PDB entry 7WG3 | X-ray diffraction, 2.19 A resolution | chains C and F of the 12 polymer chains in the assembly

Chain C:
Molecule: Light chain of D9 Fab
From: Mus musculus
Notes: antibody fragment or engineered binder
Chain sequence (213 residues; each row starts with the number of its first residue):
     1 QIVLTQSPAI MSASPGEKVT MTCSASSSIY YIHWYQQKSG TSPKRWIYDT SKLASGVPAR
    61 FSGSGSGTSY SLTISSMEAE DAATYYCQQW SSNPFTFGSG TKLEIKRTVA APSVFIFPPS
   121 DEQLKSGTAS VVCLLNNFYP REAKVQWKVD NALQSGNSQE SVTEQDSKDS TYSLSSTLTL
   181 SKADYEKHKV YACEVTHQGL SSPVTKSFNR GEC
Disulfide bonds: Cys23-Cys87, Cys133-Cys193
Reported in the primary citation:
  - mutagenesis - Q88A, Q89A, P94A: decreased binding to human IL-17RB

Chain F:
Molecule: Heavy chain of D9 Fab
From: Mus musculus
Notes: antibody fragment or engineered binder
Chain sequence (220 residues; row label = number of the first residue in the row):
     1 EVQLQQSGPE LVKPGASVKI SCKTSGYTFT EYTIHWVKQN HGKSLDWIGG INPNNGGTTY
    61 NQEFKGKATL TVDKSSSTAY MEFRSLTSED SAVYYCARSY YGYVDYWGQG TTLTAAASTK
   121 GPSVFPLAPS SKSTSGGTAA LGCLVKDYFP EPVTVSWNSG ALTSGVHTFP AVLQSSGLYS
   181 LSSVVTVPSS SLGTQTYICN VNHKPSNTKV DKKAEPKSCD
Disulfide bonds: Cys22-Cys96, Cys143-Cys199
Residues lining bound ligands: N-acetylglucosamine (NAG; 2-acetamido-2-deoxy-beta-D-glucopyranose): Thr30, Glu31, Tyr32, Thr33, Asn52, Asn54, Ser99, Tyr100
Reported in the primary citation:
  - binding site for N-acetylglucosamine: Asn55

Interface between chain C and chain F:
Contacting residue pairs (9; chain C residue first):
  Lys38(C) - Glu63(F)  salt bridge
  Lys44(C) - Gln62(F)  hydrogen bond (side chain-backbone)
  Lys44(C) - Lys65(F)
  Trp46(C) - Gln62(F)
  Ser55(C) - Thr59(F)  hydrogen bond
  Ser55(C) - Gln62(F)  hydrogen bond (backbone-side chain)
  Gly56(C) - Tyr60(F)
  Gly56(C) - Gln62(F)
  Glu80(C) - Glu63(F)
Also at the interface, not in a pair above, chain C (7 interface residues in all): Val57

Overview:
Chain C and chain F form an interface of 7 and 5 residues respectively; the contacts include 3 hydrogen bonds
and 1 salt bridge. Among the polar pairs are Lys38(C)-Glu63(F), Lys44(C)-Gln62(F) and Ser55(C)-Thr59(F). The
paper reports a binding site for N-acetylglucosamine at Asn55(F); Q88A, Q89A and P94A of chain C reduce
binding to human IL-17RB.
Here chain C is Light chain of D9 Fab and chain F is Heavy chain of D9 Fab, both from Mus musculus. Entry 7WG3
(Structural basis of interleukin-17B receptor in complex with a neutralizing antibody D9 for guiding
humanization and ...) was determined by X-ray diffraction.
